PDB entry 1C2Y | X-ray diffraction, 3.30 A resolution | chains D and J of the 20 polymer chains in the assembly

[Chain D (and J)]
Molecule: Protein (lumazine synthase)
Organism: Spinacia oleracea
Notes: EC 2.5.1.78; chain J of this document is another copy of the same molecule, construct and numbering; everything in this record applies to it too
UniProt: Q9XH32 (RISB_SPIOL); residues 1-156 here correspond to UniProt positions 67-222 (UniProt number = residue number + 66)
Sequence (156 residues; numbered 1 to 156; the number before each row is that of its first residue):
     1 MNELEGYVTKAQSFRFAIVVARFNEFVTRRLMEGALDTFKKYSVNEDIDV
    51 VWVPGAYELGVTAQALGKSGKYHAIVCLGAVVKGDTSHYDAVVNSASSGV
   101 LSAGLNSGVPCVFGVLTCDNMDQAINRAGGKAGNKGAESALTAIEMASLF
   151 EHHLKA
Not modelled in the structure: 156
Construct notes: engineered mutation Met1 (Val67 in Q9XH32), Asn2 (Arg68 in Q9XH32)
Residues lining bound ligands:
  - LMZ (5-nitroso-6-ribityl-amino-2,4(1h,3h)-pyrimidinedione), molecule 1: Ala21, Phe23, Asn24, Pro54, Gly55, Ala56, Tyr57, Glu58, Ala80, Val81, Val82, His88, Val92
  - LMZ, molecule 2: Cys111, Val112, Phe113, Gly114, Lys135
Curated features (UniProtKB/Swiss-Prot):
  - active site: His88 (Proton donor)
  - binding site (5-amino-6-(D-ribitylamino)uracil): Phe23, Ala56 to Glu58, Ala80 to Val82, Phe113
  - binding site ((2S)-2-hydroxy-3-oxobutyl phosphate): Asp85, Thr86, Arg127

[Chain D / chain J interface]
Pairs across the interface (14):
  Glu5(D) - Lys41(J)
  Val8(D) - Tyr42(J)
  Thr9(D) - Thr9(J)
  Thr9(D) - Lys41(J)
  Thr9(D) - Ser43(J)
  Lys41(D) - Glu5(J)
  Lys41(D) - Thr9(J)
  Lys41(D) - Glu145(J)  salt bridge
  Tyr42(D) - Val8(J)
  Tyr42(D) - Tyr42(J)  hydrogen bond
  Tyr42(D) - Leu141(J)
  Ser43(D) - Thr9(J)
  Leu141(D) - Tyr42(J)
  Glu145(D) - Lys41(J)  salt bridge

[In short]
Chain D and chain J each contribute 8 residues to their interface; the contacts include 1 hydrogen bond and 2
salt bridges. Polar pairs include Lys41(D)-Glu145(J) and Tyr42(D)-Tyr42(J). Bound to chain D: compound LMZ.
Both chains are Protein (lumazine synthase) (Spinacia oleracea). Entry 1C2Y (Crystal structures of a
pentameric fungal and an icosahedral plant lumazine synthase reveals the structural basis ...) was determined
by X-ray diffraction, deposited together with 1C41.
